Entry 7SPH (X-ray diffraction, 1.30 A resolution); this record covers chain A.

[Chain A]
Protein: Myoglobin
Source organism: Physeter macrocephalus
UniProt: P02185 (MYG_PHYMC); residues 0-153 here correspond to UniProt positions 1-154 (UniProt number = residue number + 1)
Amino-acid sequence (154 residues; numbered 0 to 153; the number before each row is that of its first residue; numbering starts at 0):
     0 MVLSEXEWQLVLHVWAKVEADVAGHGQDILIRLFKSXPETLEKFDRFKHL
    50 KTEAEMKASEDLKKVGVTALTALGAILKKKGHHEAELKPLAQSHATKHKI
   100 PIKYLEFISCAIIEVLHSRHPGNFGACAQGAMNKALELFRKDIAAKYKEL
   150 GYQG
Sequence notes: conflict A3U_5 (Gly6 in P02185), A3U_36 (His37 in P02185), Val-64 (His65 in P02185), Ala-68 (Val69 in P02185), Cys-109 (Glu110 in P02185), Glu-113 (His114 in P02185), Asn-122 (Asp123 in P02185), Cys-126 (Asp127 in P02185)
Modified / non-standard residues: A3U (4-acetamido-L-phenylalanine) at position 5; A3U (4-acetamido-L-phenylalanine) at position 36
Swiss-Prot annotation at these positions:
  - binding site (heme b): His-93
  - modified residue: Ser-3 (Phosphoserine), Thr-67 (Phosphothreonine)
Covalent attachments: covalent link A3U_5/Cys-126, A3U_36/Cys-109
Ion coordination: heme Fe: His-93 (together with oxygen molecule)
Residues lining bound ligands:
  - heme (HEM): Leu-32, Thr-39, Lys-42, Phe-43, Arg-45, Val-64, Thr-67, Ala-68, Ala-71, Leu-72, Pro-88, Leu-89, Ser-92, His-93, His-97, Ile-99, Tyr-103, Leu-104, Ile-107, Ile-111, Phe-138
  - oxygen molecule (OXY): Phe-43, Val-64, Ala-68, His-93
From the paper describing this entry:
  - contacts within the chain: Arg-45/Asp-60
  - conformationally variable residues (loop rearrangement): Arg-45
  - binding site for heme: Arg-45

[Overview]
Chain A binds heme and oxygen molecule. Curated annotation (UniProt) lists heme b-binding residue His-93. The
paper reports a binding site for heme at Arg-45; conformational variability at Arg-45.
Chain A is Myoglobin (Physeter macrocephalus); the structure, Crystal structure of sperm whale myoglobin
variant sMb13(pCaaF) in space group P21, was determined by X-ray diffraction together with 7SPE, 7SPF and 7SPG
from the same study.
